PDB entry 8JR3 | X-ray diffraction, 3.22 A resolution | chains E and B of the 3 polymer chains in the assembly

Chain E:
Protein: Glycoprotein G
From: Hendra virus (isolate Horse/Autralia/Hendra/1994)
Reference sequence: O89343 (GLYCP_HENDH); residues 188-603 here = UniProt positions 188-603
Amino-acid sequence (416 residues; each row starts with the number of its first residue):
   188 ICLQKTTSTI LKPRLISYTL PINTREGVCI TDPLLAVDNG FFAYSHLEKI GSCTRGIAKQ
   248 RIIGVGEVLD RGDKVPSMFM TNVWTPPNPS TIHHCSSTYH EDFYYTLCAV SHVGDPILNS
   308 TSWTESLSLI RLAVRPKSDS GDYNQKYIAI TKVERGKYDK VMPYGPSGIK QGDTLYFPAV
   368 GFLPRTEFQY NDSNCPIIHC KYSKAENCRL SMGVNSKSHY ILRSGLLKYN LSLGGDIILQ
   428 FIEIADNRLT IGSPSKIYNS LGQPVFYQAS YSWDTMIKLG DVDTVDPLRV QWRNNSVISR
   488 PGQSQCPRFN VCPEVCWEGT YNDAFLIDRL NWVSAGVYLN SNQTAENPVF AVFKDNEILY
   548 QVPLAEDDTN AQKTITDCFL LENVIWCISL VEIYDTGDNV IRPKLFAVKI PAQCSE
Disulfides: Cys-189/Cys-601, Cys-216/Cys-240, Cys-382/Cys-395, Cys-387/Cys-499, Cys-493/Cys-503, Cys-565/Cys-574
Covalently attached groups: N-acetylglucosamine (NAG) linked to Asn-306, Asn-378, Asn-481; glycan linked to Asn-417, Asn-529
Construct notes: engineered mutation Asn-586 (Ser in O89343)
Swiss-Prot annotation at these positions:
  - glycosylation (N-linked (GlcNAc...) asparagine): Asn-306, Asn-378, Asn-417, Asn-481, Asn-529
What the authors report for this chain:
  - mutagenesis - S586N: unchanged expression

Chain B:
Protein: Heavy chain of neutralizing antibody 14F8
From: Mus musculus
Notes: antibody fragment or engineered binder
Amino-acid sequence (217 residues; numbered 1 to 217; the number before each row is that of its first residue):
     1 QVQLKESGPG LVAPSQSLSI TCTVSGFSLT SYDISWIRQP PGKGLEWLGV IWTGGVTNYN
    61 SAFLSRLSIS KDNSKSQVFL KMNSLQTDDT AIYYCVREGD WFFDVWGAGT TVTVSSASTK
   121 GPSVFPLAPS SKSTSGGTAA LGCLVKDYFP EPVTVSWNSG ALTSGVHTFP AVLQSSGLYS
   181 LSSVVTVPSS SLGTQTYICN VNHKPSNTKV DKKVEPK
Disulfides: Cys-22/Cys-95, Cys-143/Cys-199

Chain E / chain B interface:
Contacting residue pairs - 36 pairs, chain E then chain B:
  Gly-238(E) / Asp-100(B)
  Gly-238(E) / Trp-101(B)
  Ser-239(E) / Gly-99(B)
  Ser-239(E) / Asp-100(B)  hydrogen bond (backbone-side chain)
  Ser-239(E) / Trp-101(B)
  Thr-241(E) / Asp-33(B)  hydrogen bond
  Thr-241(E) / Thr-53(B)
  Arg-242(E) / Ser-31(B)
  Arg-242(E) / Tyr-32(B)
  Arg-242(E) / Asp-100(B)
  Gly-243(E) / Asp-100(B)
  Leu-305(E) / Thr-30(B)
  Gln-490(E) / Ile-51(B)
  Gln-490(E) / Ser-70(B)
  Gln-490(E) / Lys-71(B)  hydrogen bond (side chain-backbone)
  Ser-491(E) / Lys-71(B)  hydrogen bond (side chain-backbone)
  Ser-491(E) / Asp-72(B)
  Gln-492(E) / Asp-72(B)  hydrogen bond
  Gln-492(E) / Ser-74(B)
  Val-502(E) / Ser-74(B)  hydrogen bond (backbone-side chain)
  Cys-503(E) / Ser-74(B)
  Trp-504(E) / Thr-30(B)
  Trp-504(E) / Asn-73(B)
  Gln-530(E) / Ser-70(B)
  Thr-531(E) / Thr-57(B)
  Asn-557(E) / Val-56(B)
  Asn-557(E) / Thr-57(B)
  Asn-557(E) / Asn-58(B)
  Gln-559(E) / Gly-54(B)
  Gln-559(E) / Val-56(B)
  Tyr-581(E) / Trp-52(B)  hydrophobic
  Tyr-581(E) / Asn-58(B)
  Asn-586(E) / Trp-52(B)
  Asn-586(E) / Asn-58(B)
  Asn-586(E) / Trp-101(B)
  Ile-588(E) / Trp-52(B)  hydrophobic
Other interface residues (no listed pair), chain E (27 interface residues in all): Ile-237, Cys-240, Ile-244, Glu-505, Gly-506, Thr-507, Ala-532, Val-587
Other interface residues (no listed pair), chain B (22 interface residues in all): Gly-55, Ile-69, Glu-98
From the paper, about this interface:
  - specific contacts: Ser-239(E)/Asp-100(B) (hydrogen bond), Gln-490(E)/Lys-71(B) (hydrogen bond), Val-502(E)/Ser-74(B) (hydrogen bond), Cys-503(E)/Ser-74(B)
  - epitope / paratope residues, chain E: Ser-239(E), Gln-490(E), Val-502(E), Cys-503(E)
  - epitope / paratope residues, chain B: Lys-71(B), Ser-74(B), Asp-100(B)

In short:
Chain E and chain B form an interface of 27 and 22 residues respectively; the contacts include 6 hydrogen
bonds. Polar pairs include Ser-239(E)/Asp-100(B), Thr-241(E)/Asp-33(B) and Gln-490(E)/Lys-71(B). The authors
report hydrogen bonds between Ser-239(E) and Asp-100(B), Gln-490(E) and Lys-71(B) and Val-502(E) and
Ser-74(B); a contact between Cys-503(E) and Ser-74(B). The paper reports that S586N of chain E leaves
expression unchanged; epitope/paratope residues Ser-239(E), Gln-490(E) and Lys-71(B) among others.
Here chain E is Glycoprotein G (Hendra virus (isolate Horse/Autralia/Hendra/1994)) and chain B is Heavy chain
of neutralizing antibody 14F8 (Mus musculus). Entry 8JR3 (Crystal structure of Hendra Virus attachment(G)
glycoprotein mutant S586N in complex with neutralizing antibody 14F8) was determined by X-ray diffraction
together with 8JR5 and 8JA5 from the same study.
